Entry 6T40 (X-ray diffraction, 1.67 A resolution); this record covers chains B and D of the 4 polymer chains in the assembly.

Chain B:
Protein: VP2
Organism: Enterovirus F
Reference sequence: Q2LKZ0 (Q2LKZ0_9ENTO); residues 1-244 here correspond to UniProt positions 72-315 (UniProt number = residue number + 71)
Chain sequence (244 residues; each row starts with the number of its first residue):
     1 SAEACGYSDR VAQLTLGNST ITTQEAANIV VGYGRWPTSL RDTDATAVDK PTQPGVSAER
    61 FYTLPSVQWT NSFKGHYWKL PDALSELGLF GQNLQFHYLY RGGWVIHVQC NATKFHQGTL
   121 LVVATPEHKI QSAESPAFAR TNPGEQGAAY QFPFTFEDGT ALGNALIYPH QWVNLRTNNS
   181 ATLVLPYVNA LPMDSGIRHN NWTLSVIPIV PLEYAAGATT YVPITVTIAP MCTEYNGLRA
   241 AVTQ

Chain D:
Protein: VP4
Organism: Enterovirus F
Reference sequence: Q2LKZ0 (Q2LKZ0_9ENTO); residue numbers follow UniProt; this construct covers 1-71
Chain sequence (71 residues; numbered 1 to 71; the number before each row is that of its first residue):
     1 MGAQMSKNTA GSHTTGTYAT GGSNIHYTNI NYYENAASNS LNKQDFTQDP EKFTRPVVDV
    61 MKEAAVPLKS P
Unresolved in the structure: 1-21, 70-71
Bound ions: K+: Glu-63, Ala-65 (shared with 3 residues of chain A)

How chain B and chain D interact:
Pairs across the interface (27; chain B residue first):
  Cys-5(B) with Ala-65(D)
  Gly-6(B) with Val-60(D); Met-61(D); Lys-62(D), hydrogen bond (backbone-backbone); Ala-65(D)
  Tyr-7(B) with Val-60(D); Val-66(D); Pro-67(D); Lys-69(D)
  Ser-8(B) with Asp-59(D), hydrogen bond; Pro-67(D), hydrogen bond (backbone-backbone); Leu-68(D); Lys-69(D), hydrogen bond (backbone-backbone)
  Asp-9(B) with Lys-69(D)
  Arg-10(B) with Lys-69(D), hydrogen bond (backbone-backbone)
  Ala-27(B) with Leu-68(D), hydrophobic
  Asn-28(B) with Val-57(D); Val-58(D); Asp-59(D), hydrogen bond (side chain-backbone); Met-61(D), hydrogen bond
  Ile-29(B) with Val-57(D); Val-58(D), hydrogen bond (backbone-backbone)
  Val-30(B) with Pro-56(D)
  Val-31(B) with Pro-56(D), hydrogen bond (backbone-backbone)
  Tyr-33(B) with Lys-52(D); Phe-53(D), hydrophobic
  Trp-36(B) with Val-58(D), hydrophobic
Interface residues without a listed pair, chain B (16 interface residues in all): Ala-26, Gly-34, Thr-177

In short:
16 residues of chain B face 14 of chain D across their interface; the contacts include 9 hydrogen bonds. Among
the polar pairs are Ser-8(B)/Asp-59(D), Asn-28(B)/Asp-59(D) and Asn-28(B)/Met-61(D). Glu-63(D) and Ala-65(D)
form the K+ site.
Here chain B is VP2 and chain D is VP4, both from Enterovirus F. Entry 6T40 (Bovine enterovirus F3 in complex
with a Cysteinylglycine dipeptide) was determined by X-ray diffraction, deposited together with 6T48 and 6T4C.
